PDB entry 9J1L | electron microscopy, 3.28 A resolution | chains 1 and n of the 15 polymer chains in the assembly

# Chain 1 (and n)
Molecule: Alpha-amylase
Source organism: Listeria monocytogenes
Notes: chain n of this document is another copy of the same molecule, construct and numbering; everything in this record applies to it too
Reference sequence: A0A3D7WJE9 (A0A3D7WJE9_LISMN); residue numbers follow UniProt; this construct covers 1-191
Chain sequence (191 residues; each row starts with the number of its first residue):
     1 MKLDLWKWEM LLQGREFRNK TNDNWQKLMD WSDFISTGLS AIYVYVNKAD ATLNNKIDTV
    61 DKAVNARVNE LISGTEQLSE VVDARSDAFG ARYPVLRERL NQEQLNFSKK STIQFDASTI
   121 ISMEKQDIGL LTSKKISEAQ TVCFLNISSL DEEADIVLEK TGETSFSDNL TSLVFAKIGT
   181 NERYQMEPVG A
Not modelled in the structure: 191

# How chain 1 and chain n interact
Residue-residue contacts (97):
  Lys2(1) - Glu163(n)
  Lys2(1) - Ser165(n)
  Trp8(1) - Trp8(n)  hydrophobic
  Gln13(1) - Gln13(n)
  Phe17(1) - Trp8(n)  hydrophobic
  Arg18(1) - Leu11(n)  hydrogen bond (side chain-backbone)
  Arg18(1) - Gln13(n)
  Thr21(1) - Trp8(n)
  Asn22(1) - Lys7(n)
  Asn22(1) - Trp8(n)  hydrogen bond (side chain-backbone)
  Trp25(1) - Leu5(n)
  Trp25(1) - Trp6(n)
  Trp25(1) - Lys7(n)
  Trp25(1) - Trp8(n)
  Trp25(1) - Asn24(n)
  Trp25(1) - Trp25(n)  hydrophobic
  Gln26(1) - Lys7(n)  hydrogen bond
  Leu28(1) - Leu5(n)  hydrophobic
  Leu28(1) - Leu28(n)  hydrophobic
  Met29(1) - Leu3(n)
  Met29(1) - Asp4(n)
  Met29(1) - Leu5(n)
  Trp31(1) - Trp31(n)  hydrophobic
  Ser32(1) - Leu3(n)
  Ser32(1) - Trp31(n)
  Leu39(1) - Leu39(n)  hydrophobic
  Leu39(1) - Ile42(n)  hydrophobic
  Ile42(1) - Ile42(n)  hydrophobic
  Tyr43(1) - Ile42(n)  hydrophobic
  Tyr43(1) - Tyr45(n)  hydrophobic
  Asn47(1) - Tyr45(n)  hydrogen bond
  Asp50(1) - Ala49(n)
  Asp50(1) - Asp50(n)
  Leu53(1) - Leu53(n)  hydrophobic
  Asn54(1) - Lys56(n)  hydrogen bond
  Ile57(1) - Lys56(n)
  Ile57(1) - Ile57(n)  hydrophobic
  Ile57(1) - Val60(n)  hydrophobic
  Asp61(1) - Val60(n)
  Asp61(1) - Val64(n)
  Lys62(1) - Phe89(n)
  Lys62(1) - Gly90(n)
  Ala63(1) - Ala88(n)
  Ala63(1) - Gly90(n)
  Val64(1) - Val64(n)  hydrophobic
  Asn65(1) - Arg67(n)
  Ala66(1) - Gly90(n)
  Arg67(1) - Asp83(n)  salt bridge
  Arg67(1) - Ser86(n)
  Val68(1) - Arg67(n)
  Asn69(1) - Arg67(n)  hydrogen bond
  Asn69(1) - Arg92(n)
  Glu70(1) - Val82(n)
  Glu70(1) - Arg85(n)
  Glu70(1) - Arg92(n)  salt bridge
  Leu71(1) - Asp83(n)
  Ile72(1) - Arg67(n)
  Ile72(1) - Leu71(n)  hydrophobic
  Gly74(1) - Val82(n)
  Thr75(1) - Val82(n)
  Thr75(1) - Arg85(n)  hydrogen bond (backbone-side chain)
  Glu76(1) - Ser79(n)  hydrogen bond
  Glu76(1) - Val81(n)
  Glu80(1) - Val81(n)
  Glu80(1) - Arg85(n)  salt bridge
  Glu80(1) - Val95(n)
  Glu80(1) - Leu96(n)
  Val81(1) - Val81(n)  hydrophobic
  Asp83(1) - Arg97(n)  hydrogen bond (backbone-side chain)
  Ala84(1) - Leu96(n)  hydrophobic
  Ala84(1) - Arg97(n)
  Arg85(1) - Arg97(n)
  Ser86(1) - Arg97(n)  hydrogen bond (backbone-side chain)
  Asp87(1) - Asn101(n)
  Asp87(1) - Gln104(n)
  Ala88(1) - Asn101(n)  hydrogen bond (backbone-side chain)
  Ala88(1) - Gln104(n)  hydrogen bond (backbone-side chain)
  Ala88(1) - Leu105(n)  hydrophobic
  Phe89(1) - Gln104(n)
  Arg99(1) - Leu100(n)
  Glu103(1) - Gln104(n)  hydrogen bond
  Phe107(1) - Phe107(n)  hydrophobic
  Lys109(1) - Thr112(n)
  Lys110(1) - Ser108(n)
  Lys110(1) - Lys110(n)  hydrogen bond (side chain-backbone)
  Lys110(1) - Ser111(n)
  Lys110(1) - Thr112(n)
  Lys110(1) - Glu124(n)  salt bridge
  Ser111(1) - Ser111(n)  hydrogen bond (backbone-backbone)
  Ser111(1) - Thr112(n)  hydrogen bond (side chain-backbone)
  Ser111(1) - Ile113(n)  hydrogen bond (side chain-backbone)
  Ile120(1) - Phe175(n)  hydrophobic
  Ile121(1) - Leu145(n)  hydrophobic
  Lys125(1) - Phe115(n)
  Gln126(1) - Ile113(n)
  Asp127(1) - Phe115(n)
  Ile128(1) - Phe115(n)  hydrophobic
Other interface residues (no listed pair), chain 1 (66 interface residues in all): Asp4, Ile35, Val46, Asp58, Thr59, Ser73, Leu96, Leu100, Ala117
Other interface residues (no listed pair), chain n (65 interface residues in all): Thr21, Ile35, Gly38, Ala41, Val46, Val68, Thr75, Leu78, Asp87, Tyr93, Gln126, Thr164

# In short
66 residues of chain 1 face 65 of chain n across their interface; the contacts include 17 hydrogen bonds and 4
salt bridges. Polar pairs include Arg67(1)-Asp83(n), Glu70(1)-Arg92(n) and Glu80(1)-Arg85(n).
Chain 1 and chain n are both Alpha-amylase (Listeria monocytogenes); the structure, Side fiber of monocin, was
determined by electron microscopy, deposited together with 9J1J and 9J1K.
